Entry 8UTW (electron microscopy, 3.40 A resolution); this record covers chains K and B of the 3 polymer chains in the assembly.

# Chain K
Name: Kinesin-like protein KIF1A
Source organism: Homo sapiens
Reference sequence: Q12756 (KIF1A_HUMAN); residues 1-393 here = UniProt positions 1-393
Amino-acid sequence (438 residues; each row starts with the number of its first residue):
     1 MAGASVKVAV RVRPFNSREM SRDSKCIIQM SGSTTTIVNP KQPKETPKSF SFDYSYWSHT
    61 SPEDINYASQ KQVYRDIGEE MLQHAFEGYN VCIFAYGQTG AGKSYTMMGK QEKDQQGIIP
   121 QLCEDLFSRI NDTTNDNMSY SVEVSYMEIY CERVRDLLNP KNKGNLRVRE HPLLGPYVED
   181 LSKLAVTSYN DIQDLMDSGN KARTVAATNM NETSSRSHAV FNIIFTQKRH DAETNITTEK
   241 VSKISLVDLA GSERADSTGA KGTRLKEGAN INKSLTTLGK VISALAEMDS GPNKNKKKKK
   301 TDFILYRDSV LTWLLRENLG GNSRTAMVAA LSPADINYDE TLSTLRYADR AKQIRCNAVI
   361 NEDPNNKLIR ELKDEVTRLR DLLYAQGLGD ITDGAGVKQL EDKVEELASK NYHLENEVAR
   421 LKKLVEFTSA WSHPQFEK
Unresolved in the structure: 1-3, 358-438
Differences from the reference sequence: engineered mutation L305 (Pro in Q12756); linker (394-425); expression tag (426-438)

# Chain B
Name: Tubulin beta-2B chain
Source organism: Sus scrofa
Reference sequence: A0A287AGU7 (A0A287AGU7_PIG); residue numbers follow UniProt; this construct covers 1-445
Amino-acid sequence (445 residues; each row starts with the number of its first residue):
     1 MREIVHIQAG QCGNQIGAKF WEVISDEHGI DPTGSYHGDS DLQLERINVY YNEATGNKYV
    61 PRAILVDLEP GTMDSVRSGP FGQIFRPDNF VFGQSGAGNN WAKGHYTEGA ELVDSVLDVV
   121 RKESESCDCL QGFQLTHSLG GGTGSGMGTL LISKIREEYP DRIMNTFSVM PSPKVSDTVV
   181 EPYNATLSVH QLVENTDETY CIDNEALYDI CFRTLKLTTP TYGDLNHLVS ATMSGVTTCL
   241 RFPGQLNADL RKLAVNMVPF PRLHFFMPGF APLTSRGSQQ YRALTVPELT QQMFDSKNMM
   301 AACDPRHGRY LTVAAIFRGR MSMKEVDEQM LNVQNKNSSY FVEWIPNNVK TAVCDIPPRG
   361 LKMSATFIGN STAIQELFKR ISEQFTAMFR RKAFLHWYTG EGMDEMEFTE AESNMNDLVS
   421 EYQQYQDATA DEQGEFEEEE GEDEA
Unresolved in the structure: 434-445
Small-molecule neighbours:
  - GDP (guanosine-5'-diphosphate): G10, Q11, C12, Q15, I16, E69, N99, S138, G140, G141, G142, T143, G144, V169, D177, E181, N204, L207, Y222, N226
  - GTP (guanosine-5'-triphosphate): L246, N247, K252
  - taxol (TA1): E22, V23, D26, E27, L215, D224, H227, L228, A231, S234, F270, P272, L273, T274, R276, Q279, P358, R359, G360, L361

# How chain K and chain B interact
Contacting residue pairs (22):
  R153(K) - E157(B)  salt bridge
  R169(K) - M406(B)
  R169(K) - E410(B)  salt bridge
  E170(K) - S413(B)  hydrogen bond
  K266(K) - P160(B)
  N295(K) - Q433(B)
  K296(K) - Q433(B)  hydrogen bond (backbone-side chain)
  K297(K) - E432(B)
  K297(K) - Q433(B)
  K298(K) - Q433(B)  hydrogen bond (backbone-backbone)
  K299(K) - Q433(B)  hydrogen bond (backbone-backbone)
  F303(K) - S420(B)
  F303(K) - E421(B)
  F303(K) - Q424(B)
  L305(K) - E421(B)
  L305(K) - Q424(B)
  L305(K) - Y425(B)
  R307(K) - R262(B)
  R307(K) - S413(B)  hydrogen bond
  R307(K) - N414(B)  hydrogen bond
  R307(K) - D417(B)  salt bridge
  D308(K) - P261(B)
Also at the interface, not in a pair above, chain K (16 interface residues in all): H171, K280, W313
Also at the interface, not in a pair above, chain B (17 interface residues in all): F260, E407

# Overview
Chain K and chain B form an interface of 16 and 17 residues respectively, with 6 hydrogen bonds and 3 salt
bridges. Among the polar pairs are R153(K)-E157(B), R169(K)-E410(B) and R307(K)-D417(B). Chain B binds GTP,
GDP and taxol.
Chain K is Kinesin-like protein KIF1A (Homo sapiens) and chain B is Tubulin beta-2B chain (Sus scrofa); the
structure, KIF1A[1-393] P305L mutant APO in complex with a microtubule, was determined by electron microscopy
(same publication as 8UTN, 8UTO, 8UTP, 8UTQ, 8UTR, 8UTS and 4 further entries).
